9MW9 - chains B and D of the 33 polymer chains in the assembly; structure by electron microscopy, 3.00 A resolution.

== Chain B (and D) ==
Molecule: Cat1 (CRISPR-associated TIR 1)
Notes: chain D of this document is another copy of the same molecule, construct and numbering; everything in this record applies to it too
Chain sequence (263 residues; each row starts with the number of its first residue):
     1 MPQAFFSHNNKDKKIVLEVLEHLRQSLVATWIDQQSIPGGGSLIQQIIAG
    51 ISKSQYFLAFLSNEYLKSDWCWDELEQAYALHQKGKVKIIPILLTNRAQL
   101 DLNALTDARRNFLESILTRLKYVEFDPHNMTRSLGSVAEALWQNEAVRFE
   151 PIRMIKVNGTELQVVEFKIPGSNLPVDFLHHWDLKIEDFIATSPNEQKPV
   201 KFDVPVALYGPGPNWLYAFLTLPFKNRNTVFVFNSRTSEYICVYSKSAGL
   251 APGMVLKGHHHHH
Disordered / not traced: 1, 34-41, 259-263
What the authors report for this chain:
  - binding site for the 4-nt RNA strand: Trp215, Ser235
  - binding site for the 4-nt RNA strand: Lys225, Arg227
  - catalytic residues: Tyr122
  - mutagenesis - D33A: decreased catalytic activity on NAD+
  - mutagenesis - Y122A: abolished catalytic activity on NAD+

== Chain B / chain D interface ==
Residue-residue contacts (12):
  Asp33(B) - Glu139(D)
  Trp70(B) - Arg97(D)
  Asp188(B) - Gly171(D)
  Thr192(B) - Tyr209(D)
  Thr192(B) - Pro211(D)
  Glu196(B) - Lys168(D)
  Phe202(B) - Phe233(D)  hydrophobic
  Asp203(B) - Ser238(D)
  Asn226(B) - Ser235(D)  hydrogen bond (backbone-side chain)
  Arg227(B) - Pro211(D)
  Lys246(B) - Ser235(D)  hydrogen bond (side chain-backbone)
  Lys246(B) - Arg236(D)
Also at the interface, not in a pair above, chain B (14 interface residues in all): Ser42, Glu187, Ser193, Pro194
Also at the interface, not in a pair above, chain D (15 interface residues in all): Leu117, Lys121, Tyr122, Glu166, Ser172

== Summary ==
Chain B and chain D form an interface of 14 and 15 residues respectively, with 2 hydrogen bonds. Polar
contacts include Asn226(B)-Ser235(D) and Lys246(B)-Ser235(D). The paper reports the catalytic residue
Tyr122(B); D33A of chain B reduces catalytic activity on NAD+.
Both chains are Cat1 (CRISPR-associated TIR 1). Entry 9MW9 (Cryo-EM structure of CRISPR-associated cA4 bound
Cat1 Trigonal filament assembly) was determined by electron microscopy (same publication as 9MUD, 9MUE and
9MUO).
